Entry 4IQ2 (X-ray diffraction, 1.70 A resolution); this record covers chain A.

# Chain A
Molecule: Peptidyl-prolyl cis-trans isomerase FKBP1B
Organism: Homo sapiens
Notes: EC 5.2.1.8
Reference sequence: P68106 (FKB1B_HUMAN); residues 1-107 here correspond to UniProt positions 2-108 (UniProt number = residue number + 1)
Chain sequence (107 residues; each row starts with the number of its first residue):
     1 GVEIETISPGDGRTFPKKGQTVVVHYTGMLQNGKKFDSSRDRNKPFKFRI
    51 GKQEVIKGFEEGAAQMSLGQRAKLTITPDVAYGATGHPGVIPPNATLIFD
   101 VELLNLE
Sequence notes: engineered mutation Val22 (Cys23 in P68106), Ile76 (Cys77 in P68106)
Small-molecule neighbours: malonic acid (MLA): Pro78, Asp79, Gly83, Ala84
From the paper describing this entry:
  - conformationally variable residues (loop rearrangement): Gly89, Val90

# Summary
Bound to chain A: malonic acid. The paper reports conformational variability at Gly89 and Val90.
Chain A is Peptidyl-prolyl cis-trans isomerase FKBP1B (Homo sapiens); the structure, P21 crystal form of
FKBP12.6, was determined by X-ray diffraction, deposited together with 4IQC.
